3VYG - chains B and J of the 12 polymer chains in the assembly; structure by X-ray diffraction, 1.72 A resolution.

[Chain B]
Protein: Thiocyanate hydrolase subunit beta
Organism: Thiobacillus thioparus
Notes: EC 3.5.5.8
Reference sequence: O66186 (SCNB_THITI); residue numbers follow UniProt; this construct covers 1-157
Chain sequence (157 residues; row label = number of the first residue in the row):
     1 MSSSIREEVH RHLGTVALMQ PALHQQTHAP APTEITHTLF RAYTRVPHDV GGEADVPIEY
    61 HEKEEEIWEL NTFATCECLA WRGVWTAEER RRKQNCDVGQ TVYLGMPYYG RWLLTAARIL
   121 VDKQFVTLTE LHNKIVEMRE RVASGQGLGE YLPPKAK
Not modelled in the structure: 1-2, 155-157

[Chain J]
Protein: Thiocyanate hydrolase subunit alpha
Organism: Thiobacillus thioparus
Notes: EC 3.5.5.8
Reference sequence: O66187 (SCNA_THITI); residues 1-126 here = UniProt positions 1-126
Chain sequence (126 residues; numbered 1 to 126; the number before each row is that of its first residue):
     1 MSDSHHKPVW DRTHHAKMAT GIGDPQCFKG MAGKSKFNVG DRVRIKDLPD LFYTRTMTYT
    61 RGATGTIVRL VYESPAAEDE AFGNEENVEW FYSIVFAQKD LWPEYSDTFA NDTLETEIPE
   121 RYLEKA
Not modelled in the structure: 1-6

[How chain B and chain J interact]
Residue-residue contacts (28; chain B residue first):
  Leu-114(B) / Leu-51(J)  hydrophobic
  Leu-114(B) / Phe-52(J)
  Ala-117(B) / Phe-52(J)  hydrophobic
  Arg-118(B) / Phe-52(J)
  Arg-118(B) / Phe-82(J)
  Val-121(B) / Phe-82(J)  hydrophobic
  Asp-122(B) / Phe-82(J)
  Gln-124(B) / Trp-10(J)
  Gln-124(B) / Phe-82(J)  hydrogen bond (side chain-backbone)
  Gln-124(B) / Gly-83(J)  hydrogen bond (side chain-backbone)
  Gln-124(B) / Asn-84(J)
  Thr-127(B) / Asp-79(J)
  Thr-127(B) / Asn-84(J)
  Leu-128(B) / Leu-51(J)
  Leu-128(B) / Phe-52(J)  hydrophobic
  Leu-128(B) / Tyr-53(J)
  Leu-128(B) / Glu-78(J)
  Leu-128(B) / Phe-82(J)  hydrophobic
  Thr-129(B) / Asp-79(J)  hydrogen bond
  Thr-129(B) / Arg-121(J)  hydrogen bond
  Leu-131(B) / Phe-52(J)  hydrophobic
  His-132(B) / Pro-49(J)  hydrogen bond (side chain-backbone)
  His-132(B) / Asp-50(J)
  His-132(B) / Leu-51(J)  hydrogen bond (side chain-backbone)
  His-132(B) / Tyr-53(J)
  Ile-135(B) / Pro-49(J)  hydrophobic
  Val-136(B) / Pro-49(J)
  Arg-139(B) / Pro-49(J)
Other interface residues (no listed pair), chain J (13 interface residues in all): Leu-48

[In short]
Chain B and chain J form an interface of 14 and 13 residues respectively, with 6 hydrogen bonds. Polar pairs
include Gln-124(B)/Phe-82(J), Gln-124(B)/Gly-83(J) and Thr-129(B)/Asp-79(J).
Here chain B is Thiocyanate hydrolase subunit beta and chain J is Thiocyanate hydrolase subunit alpha, both
from Thiobacillus thioparus. Entry 3VYG (Crystal structure of Thiocyanate hydrolase mutant R136W) was
determined by X-ray diffraction.
